PDB entry 1SXJ | X-ray diffraction, 2.85 A resolution | chains A and C of the 8 polymer chains in the assembly

# Chain A
Protein: Activator 1 95 kDa subunit
Organism: Saccharomyces cerevisiae
UniProt: P38630 (RFC1_YEAST); numbering as in UniProt (aligned over 295-785)
Amino-acid sequence (516 residues; each row starts with the number of its first residue; X marks 51 residues of unknown identity (built as UNK)):
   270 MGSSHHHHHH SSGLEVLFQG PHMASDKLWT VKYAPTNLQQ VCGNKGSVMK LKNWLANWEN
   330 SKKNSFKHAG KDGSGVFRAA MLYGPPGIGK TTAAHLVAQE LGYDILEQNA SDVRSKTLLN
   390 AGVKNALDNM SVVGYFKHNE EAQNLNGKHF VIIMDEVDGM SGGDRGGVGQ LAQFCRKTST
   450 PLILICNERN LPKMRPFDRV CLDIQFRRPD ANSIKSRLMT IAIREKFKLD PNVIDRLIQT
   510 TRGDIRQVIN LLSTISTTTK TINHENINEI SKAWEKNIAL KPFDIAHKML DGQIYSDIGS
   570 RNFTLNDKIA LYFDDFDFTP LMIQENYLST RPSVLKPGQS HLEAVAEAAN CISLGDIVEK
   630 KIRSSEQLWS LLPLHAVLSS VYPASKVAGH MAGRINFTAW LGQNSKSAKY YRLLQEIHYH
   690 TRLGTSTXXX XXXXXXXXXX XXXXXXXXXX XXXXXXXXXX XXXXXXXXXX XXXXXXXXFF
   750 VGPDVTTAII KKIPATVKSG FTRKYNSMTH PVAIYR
Not modelled in the structure: 270-294, 408-411, 694-696, 718-722, 748-785
Construct notes: expression tag (270-294)
Ion coordination: Mg2+: T360 (together with ATP-gamma-S)
Residues lining bound ligands: ATP-gamma-S (AGS; phosphothiophosphoric acid-adenylate ester): T299, Y302, A303, P304, Q309, V310, C311, P354, P355, G356, I357, G358, K359, T360, T361, E425, N456, P478, I514, R515
UniProt features mapped onto this chain:
  - binding site (ATP): T299, C311, G353 to T361, N456
  - mutagenesis: D427 (D427H: In cs mutant CDC44-2; causes cell cycle arrest), G436 (G436R: In cs mutant CDC44-3/4; causes cell cycle arrest), G512 (G512A: In cs mutant CDC44-9; no effect), D513 (D513N: In cs mutants CDC44-1/5/8 and CDC44-9; causes cell cycle arrest)
Reported in the primary citation:
  - binding site for ATP-gamma-S: R515

# Chain C
Protein: Activator 1 40 kDa subunit
Organism: Saccharomyces cerevisiae
UniProt: P38629 (RFC3_YEAST); residues 1-340 here = UniProt positions 1-340
Amino-acid sequence (340 residues; row label = number of the first residue in the row):
     1 MSTSTEKRSK ENLPWVEKYR PETLDEVYGQ NEVITTVRKF VDEGKLPHLL FYGPPGTGKT
    61 STIVALAREI YGKNYSNMVL ELNASDDRGI DVVRNQIKDF ASTRQIFSKG FKLIILDEAD
   121 AMTNAAQNAL RRVIERYTKN TRFCVLANYA HKLTPALLSQ CTRFRFQPLP QEAIERRIAN
   181 VLVHEKLKLS PNAEKALIEL SNGDMRRVLN VLQSCKATLD NPDEDEISDD VIYECCGAPR
   241 PSDLKAVLKS ILEDDWGTAH YTLNKVRSAK GLALIDLIEG IVKILEDYEL QNEETRVHLL
   301 TKLADIEYSI SKGGNDQIQG SAVIGAIKAS FENETVKANV
Not modelled in the structure: 1-11, 334-340
Construct notes: engineered mutation Q160 (Arg in P38629)
Ion coordination: Mg2+: T60 (together with ATP-gamma-S)
Residues lining bound ligands: ATP-gamma-S (AGS; phosphothiophosphoric acid-adenylate ester): V16, E17, Y19, R20, P21, E26, V27, Y28, Q30, P54, P55, G56, T57, G58, K59, T60, S61, E118, N148, L169, M205, R206, L209
UniProt features mapped onto this chain:
  - binding site (ATP): V16 to Y19, R20, Y28, G53 to S61, N148, R206
  - modified residue: S2 (N-acetylserine)

# How chain A and chain C interact
Pairs across the interface (9; chain A residue first):
  E635(A) - T123(C)
  E635(A) - N124(C)  hydrogen bond (side chain-backbone)
  Q636(A) - D120(C)
  Q636(A) - M122(C)  hydrogen bond (side chain-backbone)
  Q636(A) - N124(C)
  Q636(A) - K152(C)
  W638(A) - H151(C)
  W638(A) - L153(C)
  W638(A) - P155(C)  hydrophobic
Other interface residues (no listed pair), chain A (4 interface residues in all): S639
Other interface residues (no listed pair), chain C (10 interface residues in all): A125, Q127

# In short
The interface between chain A and chain C involves 4 residues on one side and 10 on the other, with 2 hydrogen
bonds. Among the polar pairs are E635(A)-N124(C) and Q636(A)-M122(C). Chain A binds ATP-gamma-S. Ligands of
chain C: ATP-gamma-S. From the paper: a binding site for ATP-gamma-S at R515(A).
Here chain A is Activator 1 95 kDa subunit and chain C is Activator 1 40 kDa subunit, both from Saccharomyces
cerevisiae. Entry 1SXJ (Crystal Structure of the Eukaryotic Clamp Loader (Replication Factor C, RFC) Bound to
the DNA Sliding ...) was determined by X-ray diffraction.
